Entry 7UU3 (X-ray diffraction, 3.10 A resolution); this record covers chains B and D of the 4 polymer chains in the assembly.

== Chain B ==
Protein: DNA dC->dU-editing enzyme APOBEC-3G
From: Macaca mulatta
Notes: EC 3.5.4.-
UniProt: M1GSK9 (M1GSK9_MACMU); numbering as in UniProt; present here: 1-142, 147-383
Sequence (386 residues; row label = number of the first residue in the row; note: 4 numbers in that range are skipped by the numbering (no residue carries them; nothing is unmodelled there); numbers below 1 keep their minus sign (Gly-6 is residue -6)):
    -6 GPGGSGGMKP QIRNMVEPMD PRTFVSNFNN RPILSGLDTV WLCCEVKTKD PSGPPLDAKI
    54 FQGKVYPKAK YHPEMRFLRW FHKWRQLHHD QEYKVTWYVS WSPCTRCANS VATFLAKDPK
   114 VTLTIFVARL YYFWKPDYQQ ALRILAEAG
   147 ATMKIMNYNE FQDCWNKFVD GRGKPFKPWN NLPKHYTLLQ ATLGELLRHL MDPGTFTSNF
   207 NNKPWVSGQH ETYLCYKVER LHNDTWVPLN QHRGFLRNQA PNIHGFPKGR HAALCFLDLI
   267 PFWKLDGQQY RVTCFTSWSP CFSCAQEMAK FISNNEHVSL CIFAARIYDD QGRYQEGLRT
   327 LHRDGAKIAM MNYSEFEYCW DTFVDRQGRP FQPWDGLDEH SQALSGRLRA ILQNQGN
Disordered / not traced: -6 to 6, 381-383
Differences from the reference sequence: expression tag (-6 to 0); conflict Ala139 (Cys in M1GSK9), Glu140 (Gln in M1GSK9), Ala141 (Lys in M1GSK9), Gly142 (Arg in M1GSK9), Ala259 (Glu in M1GSK9)
Ion coordination: Zn2+ site 1: His65, Cys97, Cys100; Zn2+ site 2: His257, Cys287, Cys290
What the authors report for this chain:
  - binding site for the 14-nt RNA strand: Arg24, Ser28, Asn176, Asn177
  - specificity-determining residues: Tyr125 (from molecular simulation)

== Chain D ==
Molecule: 14-nt RNA strand
Sequence (14 nucleotides; numbered 1 to 14; the number before each row is that of its first residue):
     1 CCCGUGGGAA UUUU
Disordered / not traced: 12-14

== Interface between chain B and chain D ==
Residue-residue contacts (25):
  Arg24(B) with G7(D), salt bridge to the phosphate; G8(D), salt bridge to the phosphate
  Pro25(B) with A10(D), hydrogen bond to the base
  Ile26(B) with G8(D), sugar contact; A9(D), base contact; A10(D), base contact
  Leu27(B) with G8(D), sugar contact; A10(D), hydrogen bond to the base
  Ser28(B) with G8(D), hydrogen bond to the sugar; A10(D), sugar contact
  Tyr59(B) with U11(D), stacking on the base
  Lys61(B) with U11(D), base contact
  Trp94(B) with A10(D), base contact
  Leu123(B) with A10(D), hydrogen bond to the base
  Tyr124(B) with A10(D), base contact; U11(D), hydrogen bond to the phosphate
  Tyr125(B) with A10(D), hydrogen bond to the base; U11(D), hydrogen bond to the phosphate
  Phe126(B) with A10(D), base contact
  Trp127(B) with A9(D), base contact; A10(D), base contact
  Asn176(B) with U5(D), hydrogen bond to the phosphate
  Asn177(B) with G6(D), phosphate contact
  Phe268(B) with A9(D), hydrogen bond to the base
  Lys270(B) with A9(D), base contact
Also at the interface, not in a pair above, chain B (20 interface residues in all): Gly29, Val58, Lys173
Also at the interface, not in a pair above, chain D (8 interface residues in all): G4

== Overview ==
Chain B and chain D form an interface of 20 and 8 residues respectively, with 9 hydrogen bonds, 2 salt bridges
and 1 aromatic stacking contact. Polar pairs include Pro25(B)-A10(D), Leu27(B)-A10(D) and Leu123(B)-A10(D).
The paper reports a binding site for the 14-nt RNA strand at Arg24(B), Ser28(B) and Asn176(B) among others;
the specificity determinant Tyr125(B).
Here chain B is DNA dC->dU-editing enzyme APOBEC-3G (Macaca mulatta) and chain D is a 14-nt RNA strand. Entry
7UU3 (Crystal structure of APOBEC3G complex with 3'overhangs RNA-Complex) was determined by X-ray diffraction,
deposited together with 7UU4, 7UU5 and 8EDJ.
